PDB entry 3MXV | X-ray diffraction, 1.90 A resolution | chains L and H

Chain L:
Name: fab fragment of anti-Shh 5E1 mouse/human chimera, light chain
Organism: Mus musculus, Homo sapiens
Notes: antibody fragment or engineered binder
Chain sequence (214 residues; row label = number of the first residue in the row):
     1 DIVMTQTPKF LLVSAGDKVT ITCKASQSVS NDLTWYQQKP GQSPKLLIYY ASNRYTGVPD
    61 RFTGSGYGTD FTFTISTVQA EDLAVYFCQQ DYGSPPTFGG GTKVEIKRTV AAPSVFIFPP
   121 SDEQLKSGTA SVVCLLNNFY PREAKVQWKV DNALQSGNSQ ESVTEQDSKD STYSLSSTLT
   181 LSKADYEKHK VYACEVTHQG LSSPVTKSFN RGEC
Not modelled in the structure: 213-214
Cystine bridges: Cys-23/Cys-88, Cys-134/Cys-194

Chain H:
Name: fab fragment of anti-Shh 5E1 mouse/human chimera, heavy chain
Organism: Mus musculus, Homo sapiens
Notes: antibody fragment or engineered binder
Chain sequence (223 residues; row label = number of the first residue in the row; a row labelled like 82A-82C holds insertion residues (82A, then the next letters in order)):
     1 QVQLQQSGPE LVRPGVSVKI SCKGSGYTFI DEALHWVKQS HAESLEWIGV IRPYS
   55A G
    56 ETNYNQKFKD KATMTVDISS STAYLEL
82A-82C ARL
    83 TSEDSAIYYC ARDWERGD
  100A F
  100K F
   101 DYWGQGTLVT VSSASTKGPS VFPLAPSSKS TSGGTAALGC LVKDYFPEPV TVSWNSGALT
   161 SGVHTFPAVL QSSGLYSLSS VVTVPSSSLG TQTYICNVNH KPSNTKVDKK VEPKSCD
Not modelled in the structure: 215-217
Cystine bridges: Cys-22/Cys-92, Cys-140/Cys-196

How chain L and chain H interact:
Pairs across the interface (77; chain L residue first):
  Thr-34(L) with Phe-100A(H)
  Tyr-36(L) with Phe-100A(H); Phe-100K(H), hydrogen bond (side chain-backbone); Trp-103(H), hydrophobic
  Gln-38(L) with Gln-39(H), hydrogen bond; Tyr-91(H), hydrogen bond
  Gln-42(L) with Tyr-91(H)
  Ser-43(L) with Tyr-91(H); Trp-103(H); Gly-104(H), hydrogen bond (side chain-backbone); Gln-105(H)
  Pro-44(L) with Trp-103(H)
  Leu-46(L) with Phe-100A(H), hydrophobic; Phe-100K(H); Asp-101(H)
  Tyr-49(L) with Trp-96(H); Phe-100A(H), hydrophobic
  Tyr-50(L) with Arg-98(H), hydrogen bond (side chain-backbone)
  Tyr-55(L) with Trp-96(H), hydrophobic; Asp-101(H)
  Phe-87(L) with Gln-39(H); Ser-44(H); Leu-45(H), hydrophobic
  Gln-89(L) with Asp-100(H); Phe-100A(H); Phe-100K(H)
  Asp-91(L) with Arg-98(H); Gly-99(H); Asp-100(H), hydrogen bond (side chain-backbone); Phe-100A(H)
  Pro-95(L) with Trp-47(H), hydrophobic; Asn-60(H)
  Pro-96(L) with Trp-47(H), hydrophobic; Asp-100(H)
  Phe-98(L) with Leu-45(H); Phe-100K(H), hydrophobic
  Gly-100(L) with Ser-44(H)
  Phe-116(L) with Lys-129(H); Ser-130(H); Thr-131(H); Ser-132(H); Ala-137(H), hydrophobic
  Ile-117(L) with Lys-129(H)
  Phe-118(L) with Leu-124(H); Ala-125(H); Ser-130(H); Ala-137(H)
  Ser-121(L) with Phe-122(H); Pro-123(H)
  Glu-123(L) with Val-121(H); Phe-122(H); Pro-123(H); Lys-209(H), salt bridge
  Gln-124(L) with Phe-122(H); Lys-143(H)
  Ser-131(L) with Leu-141(H); Lys-143(H)
  Val-133(L) with Leu-124(H), hydrophobic
  Leu-135(L) with Phe-166(H), hydrophobic; Val-181(H), hydrophobic
  Asn-137(L) with His-164(H); Thr-183(H)
  Asn-138(L) with His-164(H), hydrogen bond
  Gln-160(L) with Val-169(H); Leu-170(H); Gln-171(H)
  Glu-161(L) with Val-169(H)
  Ser-162(L) with Phe-166(H); Pro-167(H), hydrogen bond (side chain-backbone); Val-169(H)
  Val-163(L) with Pro-167(H)
  Thr-164(L) with Phe-166(H)
  Ser-174(L) with His-164(H), hydrogen bond; Phe-166(H)
  Leu-175(L) with Phe-166(H)
  Ser-176(L) with Phe-166(H)
  Ser-208(L) with Lys-129(H)
Also at the interface, not in a pair above, chain L (41 interface residues in all): Thr-56, Ser-94, Gly-99, Thr-129
Also at the interface, not in a pair above, chain H (43 interface residues in all): Val-37, Glu-46, Tyr-102, Leu-138, Thr-165, Ser-179

In short:
41 residues of chain L and 43 residues of chain H are in contact, with 9 hydrogen bonds and 1 salt bridge.
Among the polar pairs are Glu-123(L)/Lys-209(H), Tyr-36(L)/Phe-100K(H) and Gln-38(L)/Gln-39(H).
Chain L is fab fragment of anti-Shh 5E1 mouse/human chimera, light chain and chain H is fab fragment of
anti-Shh 5E1 mouse/human chimera, heavy chain, both from Mus musculus, Homo sapiens; the structure, Crystal
structure of fab fragment of anti-Shh 5E1 chimera, was determined by X-ray diffraction.
